PDB entry 8F2N | electron microscopy, 3.00 A resolution | chains O and AS of the 47 polymer chains in the assembly

Chain O (and AS):
Name: Major capsid protein
From: Bacillus phage phi29
Notes: chain AS of this document is another copy of the same molecule, construct and numbering; everything in this record applies to it too
UniProt: P13849 (CAPSD_BPPH2); numbering as in UniProt (aligned over 1-448)
Amino-acid sequence (448 residues; each row starts with the number of its first residue):
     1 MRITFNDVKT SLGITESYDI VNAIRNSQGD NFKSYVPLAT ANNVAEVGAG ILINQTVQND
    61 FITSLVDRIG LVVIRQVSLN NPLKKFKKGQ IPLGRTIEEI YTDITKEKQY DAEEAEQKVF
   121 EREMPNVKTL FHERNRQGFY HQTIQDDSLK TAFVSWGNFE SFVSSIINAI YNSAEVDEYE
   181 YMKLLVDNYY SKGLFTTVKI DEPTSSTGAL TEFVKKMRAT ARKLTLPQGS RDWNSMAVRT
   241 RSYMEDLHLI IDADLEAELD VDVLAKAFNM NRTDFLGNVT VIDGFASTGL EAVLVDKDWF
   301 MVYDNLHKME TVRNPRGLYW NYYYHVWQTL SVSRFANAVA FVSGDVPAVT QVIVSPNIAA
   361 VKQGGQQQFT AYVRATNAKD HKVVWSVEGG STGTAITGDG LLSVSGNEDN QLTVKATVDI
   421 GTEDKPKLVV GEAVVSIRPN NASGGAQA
Disordered / not traced: 440-448 (chain AS: 26-30, 441-448)

Chain O / chain AS interface:
Residue-residue contacts - 14 pairs, chain O then chain AS:
  Q145(O) - A112(AS)
  S148(O) - Y110(AS)  hydrogen bond
  N314(O) - A115(AS)
  N314(O) - E116(AS)
  N314(O) - V119(AS)
  P315(O) - V119(AS)
  R316(O) - K108(AS)
  R316(O) - E114(AS)  salt bridge
  R316(O) - A115(AS)
  R316(O) - K118(AS)
  R316(O) - V119(AS)
  G317(O) - Y110(AS)  hydrogen bond (backbone-side chain)
  G317(O) - A115(AS)
  Y319(O) - E116(AS)
Also at the interface, not in a pair above, chain O (8 interface residues in all): M1
Also at the interface, not in a pair above, chain AS (9 interface residues in all): Q109

Overview:
The interface between chain O and chain AS involves 8 residues on one side and 9 on the other, with 2 hydrogen
bonds and 1 salt bridge. Among the polar pairs are R316(O)-E114(AS), S148(O)-Y110(AS) and G317(O)-Y110(AS).
Chain O and chain AS are both Major capsid protein (Bacillus phage phi29); the structure, Phi-29
partially-expanded fiberless prohead, was determined by electron microscopy together with 8F2M and 8F2O from
the same study.
